Entry 8SJ1 (X-ray diffraction, 2.81 A resolution); this record covers chains C and J of the 6 polymer chains in the assembly.

# Chain C
Protein: Cyclic GMP-AMP synthase
Organism: Mus musculus
Notes: EC 2.7.7.86; fragment: catalytic domain
Reference sequence: Q8C6L5 (CGAS_MOUSE); numbering as in UniProt (aligned over 147-507)
Chain sequence (364 residues; row label = number of the first residue in the row):
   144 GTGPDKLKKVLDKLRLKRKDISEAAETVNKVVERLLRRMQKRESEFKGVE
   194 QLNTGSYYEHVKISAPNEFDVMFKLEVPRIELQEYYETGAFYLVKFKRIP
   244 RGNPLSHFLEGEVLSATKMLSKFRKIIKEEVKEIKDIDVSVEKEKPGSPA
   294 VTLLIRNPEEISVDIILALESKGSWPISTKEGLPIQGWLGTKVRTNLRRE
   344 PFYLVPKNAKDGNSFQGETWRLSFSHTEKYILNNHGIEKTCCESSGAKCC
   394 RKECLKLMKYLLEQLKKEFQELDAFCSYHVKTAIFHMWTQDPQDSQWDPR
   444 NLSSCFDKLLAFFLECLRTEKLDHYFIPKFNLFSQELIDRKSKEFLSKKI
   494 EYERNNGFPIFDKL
Not modelled in the structure: 144-147, 240-246, 252-255, 507
Differences from the reference sequence: expression tag (144-146)
Metal / ion sites: Mg2+: Glu211, Asp213 (together with 3'-deoxyadenosine-5'-triphosphate); Zn2+: His378, Cys384, Cys385, Cys392
Residues lining bound ligands: 3'-deoxyadenosine-5'-triphosphate (3AT): Gly198, Ser199, Glu202, Lys205, Glu211, Asp213, Asp307, Arg364, Ser368, Glu371, Lys402, Glu406, Ser420, Tyr421, Lys424, His467
UniProt features mapped onto this chain:
  - region: Lys372 to Lys395 (DNA-binding)
  - motif: Leu154 to Leu159 (Nuclear export signal), Asp281 to Ser291 (Nuclear localization signal)
  - binding site (GTP): Thr197, Asp307, Arg364 to Glu371
  - binding site (ATP): Ser199, Glu371, Lys402, Ser420 to Lys424
  - binding site (Mg(2+)): Glu211, Asp213, Asp307
  - binding site (2',3'-cGAMP): Asp213, Gly290, Asp307, Lys350, Arg364 to Ser366
  - binding site (Zn(2+)): His378, Cys384, Cys385, Cys392
  - site: Arg241 (Arginine-anchor), Asp307, Ile308 (Cleavage)
  - modified residue: Lys156 (N6-lactoyllysine), Glu176 (PolyADP-ribosyl glutamic acid), Ser199 (Phosphoserine), Tyr201 (Phosphotyrosine), Glu272 (5-glutamyl polyglutamate), Ser291 (Phosphoserine), Glu302 (5-glutamyl glutamate), Lys372 (N6-acetyllysine), Lys382 (N6-acetyllysine), Lys402 (N6-acetyllysine), Ser420 (Phosphoserine), Lys491 (N6-methyllysine)
  - lipidation (S-palmitoyl cysteine): Cys392, Cys393, Cys459
  - cross-link (Glycyl lysine isopeptide (Lys-Gly)): Lys217 (interchain with G-Cter in SUMO), Lys271 (interchain with G-Cter in ubiquitin), Lys335 (interchain with G-Cter in SUMO), Lys372 (interchain with G-Cter in SUMO), Lys382 (interchain with G-Cter in SUMO), Lys399 (interchain with G-Cter in ubiquitin), Lys402 (interchain with G-Cter in ubiquitin), Lys409 (interchain with G-Cter in ubiquitin), Lys410 (interchain with G-Cter in ubiquitin), Lys464 (interchain with G-Cter in SUMO)
  - mutagenesis: Lys156 (K156Q: Mimics lactylation; knockin mice show higher mortality following HSV-1 infection), Asn172 (N172K: Induces alteration of the DNA-binding surface and leads to decreased synthesis of cyclic GMP-AMP (cGAMP); when associated with L-180), Glu176 (E176A: Abolished poly-ADP-ribosylation by PARP1, stimulating interferon production in knockin mice), Arg180 (R180L: Induces alteration of the DNA-binding surface and leads to decreased synthesis of cyclic GMP-AMP (cGAMP); when associated with K-182), Gly198 (G198A: Abolishes stimulation of interferon production; when associated with A-199), Ser199 (S199A: Abolishes stimulation of interferon production; when associated with A-199), Tyr201 (Y201E: Phosphomimetic mutant; reduced translocation to the nucleus following treatment with etoposide), Glu211 to Asp213 (Abolished nucleotidyltransferase activity. Does not affect nuclear localization and tethering to chromatin), Glu211 (E211A: Abolishes ability to promote type-I interferon production), Asp213 (D213A: Abolishes ability to promote type-I interferon production), Lys217 (K217R: Reduced sumoylation), Arg222 (R222E: Impaired tethering to chromatin, leading to constitutive activation in the absence of DNA), 31 further mutagenesis entries in UniProt
Reported in the primary citation:
  - mutagenesis - E211Q/D213N: abolished catalytic activity
  - specificity-determining residues: His467 (proposed by the authors, not directly observed)
  - mutagenesis - R364A (33-fold), H467A: decreased catalytic activity on ATP/GTP
  - mutagenesis - H467A (2-fold): increased catalytic activity on GTP/GTP
  - specificity-determining residues: Ile309, Arg364
  - mutagenesis - R364A (10-fold): decreased catalytic activity on GTP/GTP
  - mutagenesis - R364A (4-fold): increased catalytic activity on ATP/ATP

# Chain J
Molecule: Palindromic DNA18
Sequence (18 nucleotides; row label = number of the first residue in the row):
     1 ATCTGTACATGTACAGAT

# Chain C / chain J interface
Residue-residue contacts (15):
  Lys151(C) with DA1(J), hydrogen bond to the phosphate; DT2(J), salt bridge to the phosphate
  Arg161(C) with DA7(J), base contact; DC8(J), hydrogen bond to the base; DA9(J), sugar contact
  Ser165(C) with DA9(J), hydrogen bond to the phosphate; DT10(J), hydrogen bond to the phosphate
  Ala168(C) with DG11(J), phosphate contact
  Asn172(C) with DG11(J), hydrogen bond to the phosphate
  Asn196(C) with DT12(J), hydrogen bond to the phosphate
  Tyr200(C) with DT10(J), phosphate contact; DG11(J), hydrogen bond to the phosphate
  Tyr201(C) with DG11(J), phosphate contact; DT12(J), phosphate contact
  Lys372(C) with DT12(J), salt bridge to the phosphate
Interface residues without a listed pair, chain C (12 interface residues in all): Asp148, Ile164, Lys391
Interface residues without a listed pair, chain J (9 interface residues in all): DT4

# Summary
12 residues of chain C and 9 residues of chain J are in contact, with 7 hydrogen bonds and 2 salt bridges.
Among the polar pairs are Arg161(C)-DC8(J), Lys151(C)-DA1(J) and Ser165(C)-DA9(J). Ligands of chain C:
3'-deoxyadenosine-5'-triphosphate. From the paper: R364A and H467A of chain C reduce catalytic activity on
ATP/GTP; specificity determinants His467(C), Ile309(C) and Arg364(C).
Chain C is Cyclic GMP-AMP synthase (Mus musculus) and chain J is Palindromic DNA18; the structure, Structure
of ternary complex of cGAS with dsDNA and bound 3'-dATP, was determined by X-ray diffraction, deposited
together with 7UUX, 7UXW, 7UYQ, 7UYZ, 7UZR, 7V0W and 14 further entries.
